Entry 9E96 (electron microscopy, 4.05 A resolution (low resolution: residue-level contacts below are approximate; hydrogen-bond / salt-bridge calls are withheld)); this record covers chains A and N of the 16 polymer chains in the assembly.

# Chain A (and N)
Molecule: Structural polyprotein
From: Western equine encephalitis virus
Notes: chain N of this document is another copy of the same molecule, construct and numbering; everything in this record applies to it too
UniProt: Q1W679 (Q1W679_WEEV); residues 1-439 here correspond to UniProt positions 798-1236 (UniProt number = residue number + 797)
Chain sequence (439 residues; numbered 1 to 439; the number before each row is that of its first residue):
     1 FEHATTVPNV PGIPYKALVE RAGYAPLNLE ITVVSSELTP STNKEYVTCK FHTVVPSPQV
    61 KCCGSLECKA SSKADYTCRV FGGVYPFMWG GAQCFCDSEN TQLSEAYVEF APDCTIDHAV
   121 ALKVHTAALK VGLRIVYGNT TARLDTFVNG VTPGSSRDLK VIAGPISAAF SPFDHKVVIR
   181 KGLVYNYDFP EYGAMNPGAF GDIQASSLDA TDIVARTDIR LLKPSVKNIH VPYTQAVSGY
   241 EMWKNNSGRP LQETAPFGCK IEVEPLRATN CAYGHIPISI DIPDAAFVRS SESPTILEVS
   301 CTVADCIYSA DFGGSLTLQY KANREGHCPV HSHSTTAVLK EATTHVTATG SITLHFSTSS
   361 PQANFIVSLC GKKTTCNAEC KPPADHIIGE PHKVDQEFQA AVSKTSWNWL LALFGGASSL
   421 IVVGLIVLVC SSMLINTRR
Disulfide bonds: Cys49-Cys114, Cys62-Cys94, Cys63-Cys96, Cys301-Cys376, Cys306-Cys380, Cys328-Cys370

# Chain A / chain N interface
Contacting residue pairs - 13 pairs, chain A then chain N:
  Asp305(A) with Ala22(N)
  Ile307(A) with Ala22(N)
  Phe312(A) with Arg289(N)
  Gly313(A) with Ala22(N)
  Ser315(A) with Ser290(N)
  Thr317(A) with Thr295(N)
  Gln319(A) with Leu297(N)
  Ser351(A) with Asn323(N)
  Thr353(A) with Thr295(N)
  His355(A) with Arg289(N); Ser290(N); Ser291(N)
  Ala384(A) with Phe1(N)
Other interface residues (no listed pair), chain A (12 interface residues in all): Cys306
Other interface residues (no listed pair), chain N (10 interface residues in all): Glu20, Gly23

# Overview
12 residues of chain A face 10 of chain N across their interface.
Both chains are Structural polyprotein (Western equine encephalitis virus). Entry 9E96 (WEEV CBA87 VLP in
complex with human PCDH10-EC1) was determined by electron microscopy, deposited together with 9EAU.
